Entry 8VX6 (electron microscopy, 3.20 A resolution); this record covers chains J and E of the 11 polymer chains in the assembly.

[Chain J]
Molecule: 167-nt DNA strand
Sequence (167 nucleotides; numbered -83 to 83; the number before each row is that of its first residue; numbers below 1 keep their minus sign (DA-83 is residue -83)):
   -83 ATCGGCCGCCCTGGAGAATCCCGGTGCCGAGGCCGCTCAATTGGTCGTAG
   -33 ACAGCTCTAGCACCGCTTAAACGCACGTACGCGCTGTCCCCCGCGTTTTA
    17 ACCGCCAAGGGGATTACTCCCTAGTCTCCAGGCACGTGTCAGATATATAC
    67 ATCCTGTGGCGGCCGAT
Not modelled in the structure: -83 to -81, 76-83
Modified positions: 8OG (8-oxo-2'-deoxy-guanosine-5'-monophosphate) at position -49

[Chain E]
Name: Histone H3.2
Organism: Xenopus laevis
Reference sequence: P84233 (H32_XENLA); residues 0-135 here correspond to UniProt positions 1-136 (UniProt number = residue number + 1)
Amino-acid sequence (136 residues; row label = number of the first residue in the row; numbering starts at 0):
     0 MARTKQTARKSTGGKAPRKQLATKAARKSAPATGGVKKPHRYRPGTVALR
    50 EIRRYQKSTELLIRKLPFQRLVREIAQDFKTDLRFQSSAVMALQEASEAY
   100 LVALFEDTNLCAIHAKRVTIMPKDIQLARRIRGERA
Not modelled in the structure: 0-37, 135
Construct notes: engineered mutation Ala102 (Gly103 in P84233)
Swiss-Prot annotation at these positions:
  - modified residue: Arg2 (Asymmetric dimethylarginine), Thr3 (Phosphothreonine), Lys4 (Allysine), Gln5 (5-glutamyl dopamine), Thr6 (Phosphothreonine), Arg8 (Citrulline), Lys9 (N6,N6,N6-trimethyllysine), Ser10 (ADP-ribosylserine), Thr11 (Phosphothreonine), Lys14 (N6-(2-hydroxyisobutyryl)lysine), Arg17 (Asymmetric dimethylarginine), Lys18 (N6-(2-hydroxyisobutyryl)lysine), Lys23 (N6-(2-hydroxyisobutyryl)lysine), Arg26 (Citrulline), Lys27 (N6,N6,N6-trimethyllysine), Ser28 (ADP-ribosylserine), Lys36 (N6,N6,N6-trimethyllysine), Lys37 (N6-methyllysine), Tyr41 (Phosphotyrosine), Lys56 (N6,N6,N6-trimethyllysine) and 8 more in UniProt
  - lipidation: Cys110 (S-palmitoyl cysteine)

[How chain J and chain E interact]
Pairs across the interface (19):
  DG-24(J) - Arg83(E)  sugar contact
  DG-24(J) - Phe84(E)  sugar contact
  DG-24(J) - Gln85(E)  phosphate contact
  DG-24(J) - Ser86(E)  phosphate contact
  DC-23(J) - Arg72(E)  salt bridge to the phosphate
  DC-23(J) - Arg83(E)  hydrogen bond to the sugar
  DC-23(J) - Phe84(E)  hydrogen bond to the phosphate
  DA-14(J) - Arg63(E)  salt bridge to the phosphate
  DA-5(J) - Arg42(E)  salt bridge to the phosphate
  DA-5(J) - Pro43(E)  sugar contact
  DG-3(J) - Arg116(E)  phosphate contact
  DG-3(J) - Val117(E)  hydrogen bond to the phosphate
  DG-3(J) - Thr118(E)  hydrogen bond to the phosphate
  DC-2(J) - Arg116(E)  salt bridge to the phosphate
  DC-2(J) - Met120(E)  phosphate contact
  DC70(J) - His39(E)  sugar contact
  DC70(J) - Tyr41(E)  sugar contact
  DC70(J) - Arg42(E)  hydrogen bond to the phosphate
  DC70(J) - Thr45(E)  phosphate contact
Other interface residues (no listed pair), chain J (11 interface residues in all): DA-13, DC-4, DC69, DT71
Other interface residues (no listed pair), chain E (19 interface residues in all): Arg40, Leu82, Lys115, Lys122

[Overview]
11 residues of chain J face 19 of chain E across their interface; the contacts include 5 hydrogen bonds and 4
salt bridges. Polar contacts include DC-23(J)-Arg83(E), DC-23(J)-Phe84(E) and DG-3(J)-Val117(E).
Chain J is a 167-nt DNA strand and chain E is Histone H3.2 (Xenopus laevis); the structure, Human OGG1 bound
at the nucleosomal DNA entry site, was determined by electron microscopy, deposited together with 8VX4 and
8VX5.
